Entry 5XLX (X-ray diffraction, 1.97 A resolution); this record covers chains A and B of the 4 polymer chains in the assembly.

Chain A (and B):
Molecule: Chemotaxis protein methyltransferase 1
From: Pseudomonas aeruginosa (strain ATCC 15692 / DSM 22644 / CIP 104116 / JCM 14847 / LMG 12228 / 1C / PRS 101 / PAO1)
Notes: EC 2.1.1.80; chain B of this document is another copy of the same molecule, construct and numbering; everything in this record applies to it too
UniProt: O87131 (CHER1_PSEAE); residue numbers follow UniProt; this construct covers 1-274
Sequence (282 residues; each row starts with the number of its first residue):
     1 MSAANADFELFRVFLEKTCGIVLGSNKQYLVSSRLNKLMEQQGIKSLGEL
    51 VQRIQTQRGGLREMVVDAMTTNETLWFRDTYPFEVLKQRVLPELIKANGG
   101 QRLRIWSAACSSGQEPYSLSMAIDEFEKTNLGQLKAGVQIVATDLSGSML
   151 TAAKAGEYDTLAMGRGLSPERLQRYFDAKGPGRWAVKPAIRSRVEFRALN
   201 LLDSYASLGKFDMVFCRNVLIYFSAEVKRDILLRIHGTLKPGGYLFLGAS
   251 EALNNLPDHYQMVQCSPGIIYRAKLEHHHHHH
Disordered / not traced: 1-73, 275-282
Differences from the reference sequence: expression tag (275-282)
UniProt features mapped onto this chain:
  - binding site (S-adenosyl-L-methionine): N72, T74, R78, E115, D144, N200, L201, R217, N218
Residues lining bound ligands: S-adenosylhomocysteine (SAH): T74, R78, A108, A109, S111, E115, D144, L145, L199, N200, L201, R217, N218, V219, Y222, F223

How chain A and chain B interact:
Contacting residue pairs - 18 pairs, chain A then chain B:
  L145(A) - L145(B)  hydrophobic
  L145(A) - N200(B)
  S146(A) - S146(B)  hydrogen bond
  N200(A) - L145(B)
  L202(A) - Y222(B)  hydrophobic
  I221(A) - S224(B)
  Y222(A) - L202(B)  hydrophobic
  Y222(A) - F223(B)
  Y222(A) - S224(B)  hydrogen bond (backbone-backbone)
  Y222(A) - V227(B)
  F223(A) - Y222(B)
  F223(A) - F223(B)
  F223(A) - S224(B)
  S224(A) - I221(B)
  S224(A) - Y222(B)  hydrogen bond (backbone-backbone)
  S224(A) - F223(B)
  S224(A) - S224(B)
  V227(A) - Y222(B)

Summary:
The chain A/chain B interface involves 9 residues from each chain, with 3 hydrogen bonds. Polar pairs include
S146(A)-S146(B) and Y222(A)-S224(B). Chain A binds S-adenosylhomocysteine. UniProt lists 9
S-adenosyl-L-methionine-binding residues on chain A.
Chain A and chain B are both Chemotaxis protein methyltransferase 1 (Pseudomonas aeruginosa (strain ATCC 15692
/ DSM 22644 / CIP 104116 / JCM 14847 / LMG 12228 / 1C / PRS 101 / PAO1)); the structure, Crystal structure of
the C-terminal domain of CheR1 containing SAH, was determined by X-ray diffraction (same publication as 5XLY).
